3QQ1 - chains C and D of the 4 polymer chains in the assembly; structure by X-ray diffraction, 2.70 A resolution.

== Chain C (and D) ==
Name: 2-dehydro-3-deoxyphosphooctonate aldolase
Organism: Neisseria meningitidis
Notes: EC 2.5.1.55; chain D of this document is another copy of the same molecule, construct and numbering; everything in this record applies to it too
UniProtKB: Q9JZ55 (KDSA_NEIMB); aligned to UniProt positions 1-279 over residues 1-279 (the alignment contains insertions or deletions, so no single offset holds)
Chain sequence (279 residues; each row starts with the number of its first residue):
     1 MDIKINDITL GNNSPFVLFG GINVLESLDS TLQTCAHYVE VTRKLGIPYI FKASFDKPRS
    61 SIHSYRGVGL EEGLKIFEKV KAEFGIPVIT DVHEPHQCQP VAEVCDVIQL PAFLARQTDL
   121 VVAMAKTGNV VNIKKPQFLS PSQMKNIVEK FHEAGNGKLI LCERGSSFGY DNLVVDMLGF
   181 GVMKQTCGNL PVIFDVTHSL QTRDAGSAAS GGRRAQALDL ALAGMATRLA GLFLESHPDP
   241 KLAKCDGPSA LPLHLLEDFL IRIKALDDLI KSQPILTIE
Unresolved in the structure: 202-213, 237-251, 277-279 (chain D: 203-214, 237-249, 277-279)
Differences from the reference sequence: engineered mutation P58 (Asn59 in Q9JZ55)

== Interface between chain C and chain D ==
Residue-residue contacts (36):
  S167(C) with F168(D)
  F168(C) with S167(D); F168(D), hydrophobic; V174(D), hydrophobic
  V174(C) with V174(D), hydrophobic; D176(D)
  V175(C) with V175(D)
  D176(C) with V174(D)
  M177(C) with M177(D), hydrophobic
  L178(C) with Q216(D); L220(D), hydrophobic
  Q216(C) with L178(D)
  D219(C) with T227(D)
  L220(C) with L178(D), hydrophobic
  L222(C) with A226(D)
  A223(C) with M177(D), hydrophobic; A223(D); A226(D)
  A226(C) with L222(D); A223(D), hydrophobic
  T227(C) with D219(D)
  D258(C) with L276(D)
  R262(C) with Q273(D); P274(D), hydrogen bond (side chain-backbone)
  A265(C) with L269(D); Q273(D)
  L266(C) with A226(D), hydrophobic; L266(D), hydrophobic; L269(D), hydrophobic
  L269(C) with A265(D); L266(D), hydrophobic; L269(D), hydrophobic
  Q273(C) with R262(D)
  P274(C) with R262(D), hydrogen bond (backbone-side chain)
  L276(C) with L218(D), hydrophobic; R262(D)
Also at the interface, not in a pair above, chain C (27 interface residues in all): S166, G181, V182, L200, I270
Also at the interface, not in a pair above, chain D (26 interface residues in all): S166, L200, D258, I270

== Overview ==
Chain C and chain D form an interface of 27 and 26 residues respectively; the contacts include 2 hydrogen
bonds. The hydrogen-bonded pair is R262(C)-P274(D).
Both chains are 2-dehydro-3-deoxyphosphooctonate aldolase (Neisseria meningitidis). Entry 3QQ1 (Crystal
structure of a double mutant [A58P, DEL(N59)] of 3-deoxy-D-manno-octulosonate 8-phosphate synthase (KDO8PS)
from Neisseria meningitidis) was determined by X-ray diffraction (same publication as 3QPY, 3QPZ and 3QQ0).
